8VQ3 - chains A and B; structure by X-ray diffraction, 1.84 A resolution.

Chain A:
Molecule: Cyclin-dependent kinase 2
Source organism: Homo sapiens
Notes: EC 2.7.11.22
UniProt: P24941 (CDK2_HUMAN); residue numbers follow UniProt; this construct covers 1-298
Amino-acid sequence (298 residues; row label = number of the first residue in the row):
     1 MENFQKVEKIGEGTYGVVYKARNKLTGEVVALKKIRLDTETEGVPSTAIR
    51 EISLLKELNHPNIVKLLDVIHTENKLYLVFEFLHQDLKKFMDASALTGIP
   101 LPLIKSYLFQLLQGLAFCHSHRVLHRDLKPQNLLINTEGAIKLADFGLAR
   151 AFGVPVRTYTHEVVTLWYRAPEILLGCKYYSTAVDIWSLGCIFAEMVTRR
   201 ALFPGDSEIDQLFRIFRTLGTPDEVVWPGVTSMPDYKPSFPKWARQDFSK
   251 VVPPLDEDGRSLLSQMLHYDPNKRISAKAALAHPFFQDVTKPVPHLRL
Disordered / not traced: 298
Modified residues: Thr-160 (phosphothreonine; TPO)
Residues lining bound ligands: A1AC4 ((8R)-N-[(2S,3R)-3-(cyclohexylmethoxy)-1-(morpholin-4-yl)-1-oxobutan-2-yl]-2-[(1S)-2,2-dimethylcyclopropane-1-carbonyl]-6-(1,3-thiazole-5-carbonyl)-2,6-diazaspiro[3.4]octane-8-carboxamide): Arg-122, Leu-124, Phe-152, Gly-153, Val-154, Pro-155, Val-156, Arg-157, Tyr-179, Tyr-180, Ser-181, Thr-182
Curated features (UniProtKB/Swiss-Prot):
  - active site: Asp-127 (Proton acceptor)
  - binding site (ATP): Ile-10 to Val-18, Lys-33, Glu-81 to Leu-83, Asp-86, Lys-129 to Asn-132, Asp-145
  - binding site (Mg(2+)): Asn-132, Asp-145
  - site (CDK7 binding): Lys-9, Lys-88, Lys-89, Leu-166
  - modified residue: Met-1 (N-acetylmethionine), Lys-6 (N6-acetyllysine), Thr-14 (Phosphothreonine), Tyr-15 (Phosphotyrosine), Tyr-19 (Phosphotyrosine), Thr-160 (Phosphothreonine)
  - natural variant: Pro-45 (P45L: In a glioblastoma multiforme sample)
  - mutagenesis: Lys-9 (K9F: Reduced phosphorylation by CAK), Thr-14 (T14A: 2-fold increase in activity), Tyr-15 (Y15F: 2-fold increase in activity), Lys-88 to Lys-89 (Reduced phosphorylation by CAK), Thr-160 (T160A: Abolishes activity), Leu-166 (L166R: Reduced phosphorylation by CAK and reduced kinase activity)
Reported in the primary citation:
  - binding site for A1AC4: Arg-122, Thr-182
  - post-translational modification sites: Thr-160
  - conformationally variable residues (loop rearrangement): Thr-160

Chain B:
Molecule: G1/S-specific cyclin-E1
Source organism: Homo sapiens
UniProt: P24864 (CCNE1_HUMAN); residues 81-363 here correspond to UniProt positions 96-378 (UniProt number = residue number + 15)
Amino-acid sequence (285 residues; row label = number of the first residue in the row):
    79 GSIIAPSRGSPLPVLSWANREEVWKIMLNKEKTYLRDQHFLEQHPLLQPK
   129 MRAILLDWLMEVCEVYKLHRETFYLAQDFFDRYMATQENVVKTLLQLIGI
   179 SSLFIAAKLEEIYPPKLHQFAYVTDGACSGDEILTMELMIMKALKWRLSP
   229 LTIVSWLNVYMQVAYLNDLHEVLLPQYPQQIFIQIAELLDLCVLDVDCLE
   279 FPYGILAASALYHFSSSELMQKVSGYQWCDIENCVKWMVPFAMVIRETGS
   329 SKLKHFRGVADEDAHNIQTHRDSLDLLDKARAKKA
Disordered / not traced: 79-81, 246-254, 361-363
Construct notes: expression tag (79-80)
Residues lining bound ligands: A1AC4 ((8R)-N-[(2S,3R)-3-(cyclohexylmethoxy)-1-(morpholin-4-yl)-1-oxobutan-2-yl]-2-[(1S)-2,2-dimethylcyclopropane-1-carbonyl]-6-(1,3-thiazole-5-carbonyl)-2,6-diazaspiro[3.4]octane-8-carboxamide): Leu-90, Pro-91, Leu-93, Trp-95, Met-105, Asn-236, Val-237, Met-239, Gln-240, Val-241, Tyr-243, Leu-244, Pro-256, Gln-257, Phe-260, Glu-340, His-343
Curated features (UniProtKB/Swiss-Prot):
  - modified residue: Ser-88 (Phosphoserine)
Reported in the primary citation:
  - allosteric site: Asn-97
  - mutagenesis - N97C: increased binding to WX-02-520
  - conformationally variable residues (side-chain flip): Tyr-255

How chain A and chain B interact:
Residue-residue contacts (50):
  Thr-41(A) with Leu-195(B)
  Glu-42(A) with Phe-182(B); Lys-186(B), hydrogen bond (backbone-side chain); Lys-194(B); Leu-195(B), hydrogen bond (side chain-backbone)
  Gly-43(A) with Leu-212(B); Glu-215(B)
  Val-44(A) with Lys-186(B), hydrogen bond (backbone-side chain); Glu-215(B), hydrogen bond (backbone-side chain); Leu-216(B), hydrophobic; Met-219(B), hydrophobic
  Ser-46(A) with Lys-186(B)
  Ile-49(A) with Lys-186(B); Leu-187(B), hydrophobic; Met-219(B), hydrophobic; Leu-226(B), hydrophobic
  Arg-50(A) with Lys-186(B), hydrogen bond (side chain-backbone); Leu-187(B), hydrogen bond (side chain-backbone)
  Ile-52(A) with Trp-224(B), hydrophobic
  Ser-53(A) with Trp-224(B); Leu-226(B), hydrogen bond (side chain-backbone); Ser-227(B), hydrogen bond
  Lys-56(A) with Arg-225(B)
  Glu-57(A) with Lys-108(B), salt bridge; Tyr-112(B), hydrogen bond; Arg-225(B), salt bridge; Ser-227(B)
  Val-69(A) with Trp-224(B)
  His-71(A) with Leu-216(B); Lys-220(B)
  Leu-76(A) with Trp-224(B), hydrophobic
  Phe-117(A) with Glu-100(B)
  His-119(A) with Trp-95(B)
  Ser-120(A) with Glu-100(B), hydrogen bond; Val-101(B); Ile-104(B)
  His-121(A) with Ile-104(B)
  Arg-122(A) with Trp-95(B); Met-105(B)
  Phe-152(A) with Trp-95(B), hydrophobic
  Gly-153(A) with Gln-240(B), hydrogen bond (backbone-side chain)
  Val-154(A) with Asn-236(B)
  Arg-157(A) with Glu-340(B), salt bridge; Asp-341(B)
  Tyr-159(A) with Ile-190(B), hydrophobic
  Lys-178(A) with Glu-340(B), salt bridge
  Tyr-179(A) with Glu-340(B)
  Thr-182(A) with Trp-95(B)
  Ser-276(A) with Ser-94(B), hydrogen bond (side chain-backbone)
  Lys-278(A) with Asn-97(B)
Other interface residues (no listed pair), chain A (33 interface residues in all): Leu-37, Glu-40, Leu-54, His-161
Other interface residues (no listed pair), chain B (35 interface residues in all): Ala-96, Ile-183, Tyr-191, Lys-223, Leu-229, Val-237, Ala-338

In short:
33 residues of chain A and 35 residues of chain B are in contact, with 12 hydrogen bonds and 4 salt bridges.
Polar contacts include Glu-57(A)/Lys-108(B), Glu-57(A)/Arg-225(B) and Arg-157(A)/Glu-340(B). The paper reports
a binding site for A1AC4 at Arg-122(A) and Thr-182(A); N97C of chain B increases binding to WX-02-520.
Chain A is Cyclin-dependent kinase 2 and chain B is G1/S-specific cyclin-E1, both from Homo sapiens; the
structure, CDK2-CyclinE1 in complex with allosteric inhibitor I-198, was determined by X-ray diffraction,
deposited together with 8VQ4.
